PDB entry 7W3T | electron microscopy, 3.59 A resolution | chain B

# Chain B
Name: Brassinosteroid insensitive 1-associated receptor kinase 1
From: Nicotiana benthamiana
Amino-acid sequence (228 residues; row label = number of the first residue in the row):
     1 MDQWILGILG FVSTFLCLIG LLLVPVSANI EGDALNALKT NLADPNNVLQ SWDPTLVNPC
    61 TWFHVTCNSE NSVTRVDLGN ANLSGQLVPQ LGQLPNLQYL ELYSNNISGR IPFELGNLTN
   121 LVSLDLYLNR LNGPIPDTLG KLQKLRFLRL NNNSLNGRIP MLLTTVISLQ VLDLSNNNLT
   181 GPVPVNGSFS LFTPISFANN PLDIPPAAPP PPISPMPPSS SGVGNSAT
Unresolved in the structure: 1-28, 205-228
Disulfides: Cys-60/Cys-67
Glycans and other covalent adducts: N-acetylglucosamine (NAG) linked to Asn-82, Asn-106, Asn-117, Asn-152, Asn-186

# In short
N-acetylglucosamine is covalently linked to Asn-82, Asn-106, Asn-117, Asn-152 and Asn-186.
Chain B is Brassinosteroid insensitive 1-associated receptor kinase 1 (Nicotiana benthamiana); the structure,
Cryo-EM structure of plant receptor like kinase NbBAK1 in RXEG1-BAK1-XEG1 complex, was determined by electron
microscopy (same publication as 7DRC, 7W3V and 7W3X).
